Entry 2W8L (X-ray diffraction, 3.00 A resolution); this record covers chains A and T of the 3 polymer chains in the assembly.

[Chain A]
Protein: DNA polymerase IV
Source organism: Sulfolobus solfataricus
Notes: EC 2.7.7.7
UniProt: Q97W02 (DPO42_SULSO); residue numbers follow UniProt; this construct covers 1-352
Chain sequence (358 residues; numbered -5 to 352; the number before each row is that of its first residue; numbers below 1 keep their minus sign (His-5 is residue -5)):
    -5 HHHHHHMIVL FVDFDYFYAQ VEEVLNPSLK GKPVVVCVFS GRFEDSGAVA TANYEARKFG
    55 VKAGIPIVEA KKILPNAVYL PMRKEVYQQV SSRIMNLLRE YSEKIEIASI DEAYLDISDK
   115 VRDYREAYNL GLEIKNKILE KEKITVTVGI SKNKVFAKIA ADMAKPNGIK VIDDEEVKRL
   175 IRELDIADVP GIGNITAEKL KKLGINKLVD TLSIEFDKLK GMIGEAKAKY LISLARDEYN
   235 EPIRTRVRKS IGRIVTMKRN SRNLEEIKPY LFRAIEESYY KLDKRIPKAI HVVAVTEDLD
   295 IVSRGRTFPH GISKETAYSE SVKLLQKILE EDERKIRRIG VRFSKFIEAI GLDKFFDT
Disordered / not traced: -5 to -1, 343-352
Metal / ion sites: Mg2+ site 1: Asp7, Asp105, Glu106 (together with 2'-deoxyguanosine-5'-triphosphate); Mg2+ site 2: Asp7, Phe8, Asp105 (together with 2'-deoxyguanosine-5'-triphosphate); Mg2+ site 3: Ala181, Ile186
Small-molecule neighbours: 2'-deoxyguanosine-5'-triphosphate (DGT): Asp7, Phe8, Asp9, Tyr10, Phe11, Tyr12, Val32, Ala44, Thr45, Tyr48, Arg51, Ala57, Gly58, Asp105, Lys159
UniProt features mapped onto this chain:
  - active site: Glu106
  - binding site (Mg(2+)): Asp7, Asp105
  - site: Tyr12 (Substrate discrimination)

[Chain T]
Molecule: 18-nt DNA strand
Sequence (18 nucleotides; row label = number of the first residue in the row):
     1 TCACXGAATC CTTCCCCC
Disordered / not traced: 1-2
Modified residues: N2G (2'-deoxy-N-(naphthalen-1-ylmethyl)guanosine 5'-(dihydrogen phosphate)) at position 5

[How chain A and chain T interact]
Residue-residue contacts - 31 pairs, chain A then chain T:
  Val32(A) with DC4(T), phosphate contact
  Ser34(A) with DC4(T), hydrogen bond to the phosphate
  Ser40(A) with DC4(T), phosphate contact
  Gly41(A) with DA3(T), hydrogen bond to the phosphate; DC4(T), phosphate contact
  Ala42(A) with DC4(T), sugar contact
  Pro60(A) with DA3(T), sugar contact
  Gly218(A) with DC11(T), phosphate contact
  Glu219(A) with DC11(T), hydrogen bond to the phosphate
  Ala220(A) with DC10(T), phosphate contact; DC11(T), hydrogen bond to the phosphate
  Arg238(A) with DT9(T), salt bridge to the phosphate
  Arg242(A) with DA7(T), hydrogen bond to the phosphate; DA8(T), salt bridge to the phosphate
  Lys243(A) with DA8(T), hydrogen bond to the phosphate; DT9(T), salt bridge to the phosphate
  Ser244(A) with DA7(T), phosphate contact; DA8(T), hydrogen bond to the phosphate
  Ile245(A) with DA7(T), phosphate contact
  Gly246(A) with DG6(T), phosphate contact; DA7(T), hydrogen bond to the phosphate
  Arg247(A) with DG6(T), salt bridge to the phosphate
  Ile248(A) with N2G_5(T), phosphate contact; DG6(T), phosphate contact
  Thr250(A) with N2G_5(T), base contact
  Arg331(A) with DA3(T), hydrogen bond to the phosphate; DC4(T), salt bridge to the phosphate
  Arg332(A) with DA3(T), hydrogen bond to the phosphate; DC4(T), salt bridge to the phosphate
  Arg336(A) with DG6(T), sugar contact; DA7(T), salt bridge to the phosphate
Also at the interface, not in a pair above, chain A (27 interface residues in all): Phe37, Gly58, Val241, Val249, Lys275, Leu293

[Overview]
Chain A and chain T form an interface of 27 and 9 residues respectively; the contacts include 10 hydrogen
bonds and 7 salt bridges. Polar pairs include Ser34(A)-DC4(T), Gly41(A)-DA3(T) and Glu219(A)-DC11(T). Chain A
binds 2'-deoxyguanosine-5'-triphosphate.
Chain A is DNA polymerase IV (Sulfolobus solfataricus) and chain T is an 18-nt DNA strand; the structure,
Y-family DNA polymerase Dpo4 bypassing N2-naphthyl-guanine adduct in anti orientation, was determined by X-ray
diffraction together with 2W8K from the same study.
